Entry 5LCV (X-ray diffraction, 2.64 A resolution); this record covers chains H and L of the 4 polymer chains in the assembly.

== Chain H ==
Name: Broadly neutralizing human antibody EDE2 A11
Source organism: Homo sapiens
Notes: antibody fragment or engineered binder
Amino-acid sequence (283 residues; numbered 1 to 263 plus 20 insertion-coded residues; the number before each row is that of its first residue; a row labelled like 82A-82C holds insertion residues (82A, then the next letters in order)):
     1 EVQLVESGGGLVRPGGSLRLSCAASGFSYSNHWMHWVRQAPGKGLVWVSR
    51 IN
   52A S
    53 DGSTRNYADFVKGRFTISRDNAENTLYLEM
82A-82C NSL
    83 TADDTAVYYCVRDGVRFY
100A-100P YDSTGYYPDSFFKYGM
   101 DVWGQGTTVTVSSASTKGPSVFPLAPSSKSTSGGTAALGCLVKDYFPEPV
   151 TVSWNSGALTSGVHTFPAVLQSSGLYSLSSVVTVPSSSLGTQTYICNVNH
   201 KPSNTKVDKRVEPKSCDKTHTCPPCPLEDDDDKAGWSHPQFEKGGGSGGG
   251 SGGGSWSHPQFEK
Disordered / not traced: 128-134, 214-263
Cystine bridges: Cys-22/Cys-92, Cys-140/Cys-196

== Chain L ==
Name: Broadly neutralizing human antibody EDE2 A11
Source organism: Homo sapiens
Notes: antibody fragment or engineered binder
Amino-acid sequence (216 residues; row label = number of the first residue in the row; note: 1 number in that range is skipped by the numbering (no residue carries it; nothing is unmodelled there); a row labelled like 27A-27C holds insertion residues (27A, then the next letters in order)):
     1 QSVLTQPVS
    11 VSGSPGQSITISCTGTS
27A-27C SNA
    28 DTYNLVSWYQQRPGKAPKLMIYEGTKRPSGVSNRFSASKSATAASLTISG
    78 LQPEDEADYYCCSYATSR
   95A T
    96 LVFGGGTKLTVVGQPKAAPSVTLFPPSSEELQANKATLVCLISDFYPGAV
   146 TVAWKADSSPVKAGVETTTPSKQSNNKYAASSYLSLTPEQWKSHRSYSCQ
   196 VTHEGSTVEKTVAPTECS
Disordered / not traced: 1, 211-213
Cystine bridges: Cys-23/Cys-88, Cys-135/Cys-194

== How chain H and chain L interact ==
Contacting residue pairs (77; chain H residue first):
  His-35(H) / Leu-96(L)
  Val-37(H) / Phe-98(L)  hydrophobic
  Gln-39(H) / Gln-38(L)  hydrogen bond
  Gln-39(H) / Tyr-87(L)
  Gly-44(H) / Tyr-87(L)
  Leu-45(H) / Pro-44(L)  hydrophobic
  Leu-45(H) / Tyr-87(L)
  Leu-45(H) / Phe-98(L)
  Trp-47(H) / Thr-95A(L)
  Trp-47(H) / Leu-96(L)
  Trp-47(H) / Phe-98(L)
  Arg-50(H) / Tyr-91(L)
  Arg-50(H) / Arg-95(L)  hydrogen bond (side chain-backbone)
  Thr-56(H) / Arg-95(L)
  Asn-58(H) / Arg-95(L)
  Tyr-59(H) / Thr-95A(L)
  Tyr-91(H) / Gln-38(L)
  Val-97(H) / Tyr-49(L)  hydrophobic
  Val-97(H) / Glu-50(L)
  Tyr-100A(H) / Glu-50(L)  hydrogen bond
  Tyr-100A(H) / Lys-53(L)
  Ser-100J(H) / Ser-94(L)
  Phe-100K(H) / Leu-32(L)
  Phe-100K(H) / Tyr-91(L)  hydrophobic
  Phe-100K(H) / Thr-93(L)
  Phe-100K(H) / Ser-94(L)  hydrogen bond (backbone-backbone)
  Phe-100L(H) / Tyr-91(L)  hydrogen bond (backbone-side chain)
  Lys-100M(H) / Leu-32(L)
  Lys-100M(H) / Glu-50(L)  salt bridge
  Tyr-100N(H) / Leu-32(L)  hydrogen bond (side chain-backbone)
  Tyr-100N(H) / Ser-34(L)  hydrogen bond
  Tyr-100N(H) / Tyr-36(L)
  Tyr-100N(H) / Tyr-49(L)
  Tyr-100N(H) / Cys-89(L)  hydrogen bond (side chain-backbone)
  Tyr-100N(H) / Ser-90(L)  hydrogen bond (side chain-backbone)
  Tyr-100N(H) / Tyr-91(L)  hydrophobic
  Tyr-100N(H) / Leu-96(L)  hydrophobic
  Met-100P(H) / Tyr-36(L)  hydrogen bond (backbone-side chain)
  Met-100P(H) / Leu-46(L)
  Met-100P(H) / Cys-89(L)  hydrophobic
  Met-100P(H) / Phe-98(L)  hydrophobic
  Trp-103(H) / Pro-44(L)
  Gly-104(H) / Ala-43(L)
  Phe-122(H) / Ser-122(L)
  Phe-122(H) / Glu-124(L)
  Phe-122(H) / Glu-125(L)
  Pro-123(H) / Ser-122(L)
  Pro-123(H) / Glu-124(L)
  Leu-124(H) / Phe-119(L)
  Ala-125(H) / Phe-119(L)
  Ala-137(H) / Phe-119(L)
  Leu-141(H) / Val-134(L)  hydrophobic
  Leu-141(H) / Tyr-178(L)  hydrophobic
  Lys-143(H) / Lys-130(L)
  Lys-143(H) / Thr-132(L)  hydrogen bond
  Lys-143(H) / Ser-180(L)  hydrogen bond
  Asp-144(H) / Lys-130(L)
  His-164(H) / Gln-168(L)  hydrogen bond
  Phe-166(H) / Leu-136(L)  hydrophobic
  Phe-166(H) / Ile-137(L)
  Phe-166(H) / Ser-138(L)
  Phe-166(H) / Ala-175(L)
  Phe-166(H) / Ser-176(L)
  Pro-167(H) / Ser-166(L)
  Pro-167(H) / Ser-176(L)
  Val-169(H) / Glu-161(L)
  Val-169(H) / Thr-163(L)
  Val-169(H) / Tyr-178(L)  hydrophobic
  Gln-171(H) / Glu-161(L)
  Ser-172(H) / Glu-161(L)  hydrogen bond (backbone-side chain)
  Ser-177(H) / Tyr-178(L)
  Leu-178(H) / Tyr-178(L)
  Ser-179(H) / Val-134(L)
  Ser-179(H) / Leu-136(L)
  Ser-179(H) / Tyr-178(L)  hydrogen bond
  Val-181(H) / Leu-136(L)  hydrophobic
  Lys-209(H) / Glu-124(L)
Other interface residues (no listed pair), chain H (50 interface residues in all): Lys-43, Val-46, Pro-100H, Asp-100I, Gly-100O, Asp-101, Val-121, Leu-138, Ala-168, Leu-170
Other interface residues (no listed pair), chain L (42 interface residues in all): Val-97, Pro-120, Thr-162, Ala-174

== Overview ==
50 residues of chain H and 42 residues of chain L are in contact, with 15 hydrogen bonds and 1 salt bridge.
Polar pairs include Lys-100M(H)/Glu-50(L), Gln-39(H)/Gln-38(L) and Arg-50(H)/Arg-95(L).
Chain H is Broadly neutralizing human antibody EDE2 A11 and chain L is Broadly neutralizing human antibody
EDE2 A11, both from Homo sapiens; the structure, Structural basis of Zika and Dengue virus potent antibody
cross-neutralization, was determined by X-ray diffraction, deposited together with 5LBV.
